1IS0 - chains A and C; structure by X-ray diffraction, 1.90 A resolution.

[Chain A]
Molecule: Tyrosine-protein kinase transforming protein SRC
From: Rous sarcoma virus
Notes: EC 2.7.1.112; fragment: SH2 domain
UniProt: P00524 (SRC_RSVSA); residues 144-249 here = UniProt positions 144-249
Chain sequence (106 residues; row label = number of the first residue in the row):
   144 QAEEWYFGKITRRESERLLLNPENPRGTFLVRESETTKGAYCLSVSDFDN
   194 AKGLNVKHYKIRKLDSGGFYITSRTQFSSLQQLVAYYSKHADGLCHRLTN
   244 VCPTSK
Disordered / not traced: 144-145, 248-249

[Chain C]
Molecule: AY0 GLU GLU ILE peptide
Chain sequence (4 residues; numbered 252 to 255; the number before each row is that of its first residue):
   252 XEEI
Modified residues: AY0 ((1R,2R,3S)-2-(methylcarbamoyl)-3-[4-(phosphonooxy)phenyl]cyclopropanecarboxylic acid) at position 252

[How chain A and chain C interact]
Contacting residue pairs (17):
  R155(A) - AY0_252(C)
  R175(A) - AY0_252(C)
  S177(A) - AY0_252(C)
  E178(A) - AY0_252(C)
  T179(A) - AY0_252(C)
  C185(A) - AY0_252(C)
  K200(A) - E253(C)
  H201(A) - AY0_252(C)
  H201(A) - E253(C)  hydrogen bond (backbone-backbone)
  Y202(A) - E253(C)
  K203(A) - AY0_252(C)
  I214(A) - I255(C)  hydrophobic
  T215(A) - I255(C)  hydrogen bond (side chain-backbone)
  Y230(A) - I255(C)
  D235(A) - I255(C)
  G236(A) - I255(C)
  L237(A) - I255(C)  hydrophobic
Other interface residues (no listed pair), chain A (17 interface residues in all): E176

[Overview]
Chain A and chain C form an interface of 17 and 3 residues respectively, with 2 hydrogen bonds. Polar contacts
include T215(A)-I255(C) and H201(A)-E253(C).
Chain A is Tyrosine-protein kinase transforming protein SRC (Rous sarcoma virus) and chain C is AY0 GLU GLU
ILE peptide; the structure, Crystal Structure of a Complex of the Src SH2 Domain with Conformationally
Constrained Peptide Inhibitor, was determined by X-ray diffraction.
